PDB entry 1XYM | X-ray diffraction, 1.80 A resolution | chains A and B

# Chain A
Molecule: Xylose isomerase
Source organism: Streptomyces olivochromogenes
Notes: EC 5.3.1.5
UniProt: P15587 (XYLA_STROL); residue numbers follow UniProt; this construct covers 1-386
Amino-acid sequence (386 residues; row label = number of the first residue in the row):
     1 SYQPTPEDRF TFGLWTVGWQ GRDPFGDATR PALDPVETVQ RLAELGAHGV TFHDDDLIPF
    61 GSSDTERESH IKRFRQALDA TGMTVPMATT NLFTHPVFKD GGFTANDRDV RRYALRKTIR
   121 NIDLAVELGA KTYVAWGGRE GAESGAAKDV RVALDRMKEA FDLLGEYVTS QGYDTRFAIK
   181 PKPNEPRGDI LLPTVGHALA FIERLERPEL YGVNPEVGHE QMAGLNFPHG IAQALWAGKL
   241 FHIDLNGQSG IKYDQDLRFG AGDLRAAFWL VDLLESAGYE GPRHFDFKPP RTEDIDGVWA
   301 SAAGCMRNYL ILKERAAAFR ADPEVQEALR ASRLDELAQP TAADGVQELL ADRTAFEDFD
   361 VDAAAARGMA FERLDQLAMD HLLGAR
Construct notes: conflict Lys180 (Glu in P15587)
Metal / ion sites: Mg2+: Glu216, His219, Asp254, Asp256 (together with hydroxide ion)
Residues lining bound ligands:
  - D-glucose (GLO): Trp15, His53, Thr89, Phe93, Val134, Trp136, Lys180, Lys182, Glu216, His219, Asp244, Asp254, Asp286
  - hydroxide ion (OH): Lys180, Glu216, His219, Asp254, Asp256, Asp286

# Chain B
Molecule: Xylose isomerase
Source organism: Streptomyces olivochromogenes
Notes: EC 5.3.1.5
UniProt: P15587 (XYLA_STROL); residues 501-886 here correspond to UniProt positions 1-386 (UniProt number = residue number - 500)
Amino-acid sequence (386 residues; each row starts with the number of its first residue):
   501 SYQPTPEDRF TFGLWTVGWQ GRDPFGDATR PALDPVETVQ RLAELGAHGV TFHDDDLIPF
   561 GSSDTERESH IKRFRQALDA TGMTVPMATT NLFTHPVFKD GGFTANDRDV RRYALRKTIR
   621 NIDLAVELGA KTYVAWGGRE GAESGAAKDV RVALDRMKEA FDLLGEYVTS QGYDTRFAIK
   681 PKPNEPRGDI LLPTVGHALA FIERLERPEL YGVNPEVGHE QMAGLNFPHG IAQALWAGKL
   741 FHIDLNGQSG IKYDQDLRFG AGDLRAAFWL VDLLESAGYE GPRHFDFKPP RTEDIDGVWA
   801 SAAGCMRNYL ILKERAAAFR ADPEVQEALR ASRLDELAQP TAADGVQELL ADRTAFEDFD
   861 VDAAAARGMA FERLDQLAMD HLLGAR
Construct notes: conflict Lys680 (Glu180 in P15587)
Metal / ion sites: Mg2+: Glu716, His719, Asp754, Asp756 (together with hydroxide ion)
Residues lining bound ligands:
  - D-glucose (GLO): Trp515, His553, Thr589, Phe593, Val634, Trp636, Lys680, Lys682, Glu716, His719, Asp744, Asp754, Asp786
  - hydroxide ion (OH): Glu716, His719, Asp754, Asp756, Asp786

# How chain A and chain B interact
Contacting residue pairs - 57 pairs, chain A then chain B:
  Asp23(A) - Arg639(B)  salt bridge
  Asp23(A) - Pro686(B)
  Pro24(A) - Pro524(B)
  Phe25(A) - Phe593(B)
  Phe25(A) - Thr594(B)  hydrogen bond (backbone-side chain)
  Phe25(A) - Trp636(B)  hydrophobic
  Phe25(A) - Arg639(B)  hydrogen bond (backbone-side chain)
  Phe25(A) - Lys682(B)
  Phe25(A) - Glu685(B)
  Phe25(A) - Pro686(B)
  Gly26(A) - Thr594(B)
  Gly26(A) - Arg639(B)
  Asp27(A) - Thr594(B)  hydrogen bond (backbone-backbone)
  Ala28(A) - Pro596(B)
  Thr29(A) - Pro596(B)
  Phe93(A) - Phe525(B)
  Thr94(A) - Phe525(B)  hydrogen bond (side chain-backbone)
  Thr94(A) - Gly526(B)
  Thr94(A) - Asp527(B)  hydrogen bond (backbone-backbone)
  Thr94(A) - Arg791(B)
  Pro96(A) - Ala528(B)
  Pro96(A) - Thr529(B)
  Lys99(A) - Arg791(B)
  Lys99(A) - Thr792(B)
  Trp136(A) - Phe525(B)  hydrophobic
  Arg139(A) - Asp523(B)  salt bridge
  Arg139(A) - Phe525(B)  hydrogen bond (side chain-backbone)
  Arg139(A) - Gly526(B)
  Arg139(A) - Arg791(B)
  Lys182(A) - Phe525(B)
  Asn184(A) - Lys752(B)
  Asn184(A) - Tyr753(B)
  Glu185(A) - Phe525(B)
  Glu185(A) - Tyr753(B)
  Pro186(A) - Asp523(B)
  Pro186(A) - Tyr753(B)
  Arg187(A) - Tyr753(B)
  Arg187(A) - Thr792(B)
  Gly188(A) - Lys752(B)  hydrogen bond (backbone-side chain)
  Gly188(A) - Tyr753(B)  hydrogen bond (backbone-side chain)
  Gly188(A) - Gln755(B)
  Asp189(A) - Lys752(B)  salt bridge
  Ile251(A) - Ile751(B)
  Lys252(A) - Asn684(B)
  Lys252(A) - Gly688(B)  hydrogen bond (side chain-backbone)
  Lys252(A) - Asp689(B)  salt bridge
  Tyr253(A) - Asn684(B)
  Tyr253(A) - Glu685(B)
  Tyr253(A) - Pro686(B)  hydrogen bond (side chain-backbone)
  Tyr253(A) - Arg687(B)  hydrogen bond (side chain-backbone)
  Tyr253(A) - Gly688(B)  hydrogen bond (side chain-backbone)
  Gln255(A) - Gly688(B)
  Arg291(A) - Lys599(B)
  Arg291(A) - Arg639(B)
  Thr292(A) - Lys599(B)
  Thr292(A) - Glu643(B)
  Thr292(A) - Arg687(B)
Also at the interface, not in a pair above, chain A (29 interface residues in all): Glu143, Asp254, Pro290
Also at the interface, not in a pair above, chain B (29 interface residues in all): Asp754, Leu757

# Summary
Chain A and chain B each contribute 29 residues to their interface, with 12 hydrogen bonds and 4 salt bridges.
Polar contacts include Asp23(A)-Arg639(B), Arg139(A)-Asp523(B) and Asp189(A)-Lys752(B). Bound to chain A:
D-glucose and hydroxide ion. Ligands of chain B: D-glucose and hydroxide ion.
Both chains are Xylose isomerase (Streptomyces olivochromogenes). Entry 1XYM (The role of the divalent metal
ion in sugar binding, ring opening, and isomerization by D-xylose ...) was determined by X-ray diffraction
together with 1XYL from the same study.
